Entry 8V6G (electron microscopy, 11.16 A resolution (very low resolution: no residue pairs are listed; an interface is given only as per-side residue counts)); this record covers chains C and D of the 6 polymer chains in the assembly.

Chain C:
Protein: DNA primase large subunit
From: Xenopus laevis
UniProtKB: A0A1L8G3G3 (A0A1L8G3G3_XENLA); numbering as in UniProt (aligned over 1-513)
Sequence (513 residues; numbered 1 to 513; the number before each row is that of its first residue):
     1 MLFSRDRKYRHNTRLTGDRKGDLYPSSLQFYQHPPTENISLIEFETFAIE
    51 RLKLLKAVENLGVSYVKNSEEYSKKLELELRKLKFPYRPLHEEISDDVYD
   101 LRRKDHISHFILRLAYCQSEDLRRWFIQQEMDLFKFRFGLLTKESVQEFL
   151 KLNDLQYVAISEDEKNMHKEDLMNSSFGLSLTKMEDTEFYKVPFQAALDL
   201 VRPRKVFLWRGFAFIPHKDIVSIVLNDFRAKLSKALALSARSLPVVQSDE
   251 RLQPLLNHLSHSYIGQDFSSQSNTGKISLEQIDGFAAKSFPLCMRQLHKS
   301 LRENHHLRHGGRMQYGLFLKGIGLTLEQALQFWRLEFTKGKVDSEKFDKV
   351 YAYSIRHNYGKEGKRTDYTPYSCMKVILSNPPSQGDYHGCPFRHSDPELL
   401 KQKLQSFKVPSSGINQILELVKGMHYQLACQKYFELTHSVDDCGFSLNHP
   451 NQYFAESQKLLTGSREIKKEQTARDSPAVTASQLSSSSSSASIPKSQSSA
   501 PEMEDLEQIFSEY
Not modelled in the structure: 1-15, 265-276, 463-513
Ion coordination: 4Fe-4S cluster Fe: Cys293, Cys373, Cys390, Cys430
Ligand contacts: 4Fe-4S cluster (SF4): Pro291, Leu292, Cys293, Cys373, Val376, Cys390, Pro391, Phe392, Tyr426, Gln427, Cys430, Leu447, Pro450

Chain D:
Protein: DNA primase
From: Xenopus laevis
UniProtKB: Q800A4 (Q800A4_XENLA); residues 1-420 here = UniProt positions 1-420
Sequence (423 residues; numbered -2 to 420; the number before each row is that of its first residue; numbers below 1 keep their minus sign (Gly-2 is residue -2)):
    -2 GPHMDLSVYDPASLPDVLPLYYRRLFPFYQYFRWLNYGGVVKNYFQHREF
    48 SFTLKDDVYVRYQSFNNQSELEKEMQKMCPYKIDIGAVYSHRPSLHNTVK
    98 SGTFQAQEKELVFDIDMTDYDDVRRCCSSADICPKCWTLMTIAVRILDRA
   148 LAEDFGFKHRLWVYSGRRGVHCWVCDDSARKLSQAERSAVAEYLSVVKGG
   198 EETIKKVQLPETIHPFIGKSLKMVERYFEKYALVDQDILENKQCWDKVIA
   248 LVPEVARESLLREFSKARSSVERWDKLSSCLEATGKDFRRYSNIPKEIML
   298 QFCYPRLDVNVSKGLNHLLKSPFSVHPKTGRISVPIDCKKLDQFDPFSVP
   348 TISLICSELDNVSKKEEDEDSAGEGEPEAKKRTRDYKRTSLAPYIKVFEQ
   398 FLDKLDQSRKGELLNKSDLKKEF
Not modelled in the structure: -2 to 5, 282-285, 360-378, 410-420
Sequence notes: expression tag (-2 to 0)
Ion coordination: Zn2+: Cys123, Cys124, Cys130, Cys133

How chain C and chain D interact:
At this resolution (11 A) residue pairs are not listed: 17 residues of chain C and 23 of chain D lie at the interface.

Summary:
The interface between chain C and chain D involves 17 residues on one side and 23 on the other. Chain C binds
4Fe-4S cluster. Cys293(C), Cys373(C), Cys390(C) and Cys430(C) coordinate a 4Fe-4S cluster Fe ion.
Here chain C is DNA primase large subunit and chain D is DNA primase, both from Xenopus laevis. Entry 8V6G
(DNA initiation complex (configuration 1) of Xenopus laevis DNA polymerase alpha-primase) was determined by
electron microscopy (same publication as 8G99, 8G9F, 8G9L, 8G9N, 8G9O, 8UCU and 8 further entries).
